4XTA - chain A; structure by X-ray diffraction, 2.50 A resolution.

[Chain A]
Molecule: Peroxisome proliferator-activated receptor gamma
From: Homo sapiens
UniProtKB: P37231 (PPARG_HUMAN); residues 204-477 here correspond to UniProt positions 232-505 (UniProt number = residue number + 28)
Amino-acid sequence (278 residues; row label = number of the first residue in the row):
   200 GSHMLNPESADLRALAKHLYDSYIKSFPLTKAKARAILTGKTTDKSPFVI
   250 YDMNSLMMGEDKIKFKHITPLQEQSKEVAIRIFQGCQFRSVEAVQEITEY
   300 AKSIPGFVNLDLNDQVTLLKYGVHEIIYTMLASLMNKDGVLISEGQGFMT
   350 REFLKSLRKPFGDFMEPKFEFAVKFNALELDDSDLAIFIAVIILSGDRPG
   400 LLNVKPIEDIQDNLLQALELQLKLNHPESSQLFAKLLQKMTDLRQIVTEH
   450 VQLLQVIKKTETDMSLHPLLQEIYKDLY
Unresolved in the structure: 200-207, 262-275, 362-363, 463-464, 474-477
Construct notes: expression tag (200-203)
Ligand contacts: diclofenac (DIF; 2-[2,6-dichlorophenyl)amino]benzeneacetic acid): Phe-226, Cys-285, Arg-288, Ser-289, Ala-292, Glu-295, Ile-326, Met-329, Leu-330, Leu-333, Leu-340, Ile-341, Ser-342, Glu-343
UniProt features mapped onto this chain:
  - motif: Pro-467 to Asp-475 (9aaTAD)
  - binding site (rosiglitazone): Gln-286 to Ser-289, His-323, His-449, Tyr-473
  - cross-link: Lys-224 (Glycyl lysine isopeptide (Lys-Gly) (interchain with G-Cter in ubiquitin))
What the authors report for this chain:
  - binding site for diclofenac: Ile-281, Cys-285, Arg-288, Ser-289, Ala-292, Glu-295, Met-329, Leu-330, Leu-333, Leu-340, Ile-341, Ser-342, Met-364

[Overview]
Chain A binds diclofenac. UniProt lists 7 rosiglitazone-binding residues. The paper reports a binding site for
diclofenac at Ile-281, Cys-285 and Arg-288 among others.
Chain A is Peroxisome proliferator-activated receptor gamma (Homo sapiens); the structure, MECHANISMS OF
PPARgamma ACTIVATION BY NON-STEROIDAL ANTI-INFLAMMATORY DRUGS, was determined by X-ray diffraction together
with 4XUH and 4XUM from the same study.
